5BN6 - chains A and H of the 8 polymer chains in the assembly; structure by X-ray diffraction, 1.65 A resolution.

Chain A:
Molecule: Jacalin
Organism: Artocarpus heterophyllus
UniProt: Q38720 (Q38720_ARTHE); residues 1-19 here correspond to UniProt positions 61-79 (UniProt number = residue number + 60)
Sequence (19 residues; numbered 1 to 19; the number before each row is that of its first residue):
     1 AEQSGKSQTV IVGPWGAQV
Not modelled in the structure: 1-2
Differences from the reference sequence: conflict A1 (Asn61 in Q38720), E2 (Lys62 in Q38720)

Chain H:
Molecule: Jacalin
Organism: Artocarpus heterophyllus
UniProt: Q38720 (Q38720_ARTHE); residues 20-157 here correspond to UniProt positions 80-217 (UniProt number = residue number + 60)
Sequence (138 residues; each row starts with the number of its first residue):
    20 STSSNGKAFD DGAFTGIREI NLSYNKETAI GDFQVIYDLN GSPFVGQNHT SFITGFTPVK
    80 ISLDFPSEYI IEVSGHTGKV SGYVVVRSLA FKTNKKTYGP YGVTSGTPFN LPIENGLIVG
   140 FKGSIGYWLD YFSMYLSL
Not modelled in the structure: 20-24
Differences from the reference sequence: conflict F63 (Tyr123 in Q38720), T73 (Lys133 in Q38720), I90 (Val150 in Q38720), E91 (Asp151 in Q38720), H95 (Tyr155 in Q38720), A109 (Thr169 in Q38720), I137 (Val197 in Q38720)
Residues lining bound ligands: beta-D-galactopyranose (GAL): G25, F71, Y102, V104, G145, Y146, W147, D149

Interface between chain A and chain H:
Pairs across the interface (15):
  Q3(A) - Y88(H)
  S4(A) - P85(H)
  G5(A) - F84(H)
  G5(A) - P85(H)
  G5(A) - Y88(H)
  G5(A) - L136(H)
  K6(A) - T34(H)
  K6(A) - F84(H)
  K6(A) - P85(H)
  K6(A) - L136(H)
  S7(A) - F33(H)
  S7(A) - T34(H)  hydrogen bond (backbone-backbone)
  S7(A) - L136(H)
  S7(A) - L157(H)
  Q8(A) - L157(H)  hydrogen bond (backbone-backbone)
Interface residues without a listed pair, chain H (9 interface residues in all): G35, V138

Summary:
6 residues of chain A and 9 residues of chain H are in contact; the contacts include 2 hydrogen bonds.
Backbone hydrogen bonds pair S7(A)-T34(H) and Q8(A)-L157(H). Chain H binds beta-D-galactopyranose.
Here chain A is Jacalin and chain H is Jacalin, both from Artocarpus heterophyllus. Entry 5BN6 (Crystal
Structure of Frutalin from Artocarpus incisa in complex with galactose) was determined by X-ray diffraction.
